PDB entry 7FFE | electron microscopy, 3.50 A resolution | chains A and F of the 16 polymer chains in the assembly

[Chain A (and F)]
Molecule: Capsid protein
Source organism: Venezuelan equine encephalitis virus (strain TC-83)
Notes: EC 3.4.21.90; chain F of this document is another copy of the same molecule, construct and numbering; everything in this record applies to it too
Reference sequence: P05674 (POLS_EEVV8); residues 1-275 here = UniProt positions 1-275
Amino-acid sequence (275 residues; numbered 1 to 275; the number before each row is that of its first residue):
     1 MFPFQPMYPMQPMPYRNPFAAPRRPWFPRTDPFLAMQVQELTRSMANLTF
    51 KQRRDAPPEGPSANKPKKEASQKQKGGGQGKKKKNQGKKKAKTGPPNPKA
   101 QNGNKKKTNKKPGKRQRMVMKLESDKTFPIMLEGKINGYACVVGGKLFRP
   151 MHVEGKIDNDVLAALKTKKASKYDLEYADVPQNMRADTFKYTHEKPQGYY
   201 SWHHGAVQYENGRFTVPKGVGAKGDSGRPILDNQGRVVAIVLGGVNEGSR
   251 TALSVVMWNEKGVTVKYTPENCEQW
Disordered / not traced: 1-112
Differences from the reference sequence: engineered mutation N64 (Lys in P05674)
Swiss-Prot annotation at these positions:
  - region: M1 to F33 (Necessary for nucleocapsid assembly and virus assembly), F33 to K68 (Host transcription inhibition), A91 to T127 (Binding to the viral RNA), P112 to K126 (Ribosome-binding)
  - motif: L41 to L48 (Supraphysiological nuclear export signal)
  - active site (Charge relay system): H152, D174, S226
  - site: Y200 (Involved in dimerization of the capsid protein), N233 (Involved in dimerization of the capsid protein), W275 (Cleavage)
  - modified residue: T93 (Phosphothreonine), T108 (Phosphothreonine), S124 (Phosphoserine), T127 (Phosphothreonine)

[How chain A and chain F interact]
Pairs across the interface - 12 pairs, chain A then chain F:
  Q182(A) with V245(F); E247(F); E270(F), hydrogen bond (side chain-backbone); N271(F)
  N183(A) with N246(F); E247(F); G248(F), hydrogen bond (backbone-backbone)
  R185(A) with E270(F), salt bridge
  A186(A) with E247(F); R250(F)
  D187(A) with S249(F), hydrogen bond
  K190(A) with E210(F), salt bridge

[Summary]
Chain A and chain F form an interface of 6 and 9 residues respectively; the contacts include 3 hydrogen bonds
and 2 salt bridges. Among the polar pairs are R185(A)-E270(F), K190(A)-E210(F) and Q182(A)-E270(F). UniProt
lists 3 active-site residues on chain A.
Both chains are Capsid protein (Venezuelan equine encephalitis virus (strain TC-83)). Entry 7FFE (Cryo-EM
structure of VEEV VLP) was determined by electron microscopy (same publication as 7FFF, 7FFL, 7FFN, 7FFO and
7FFQ).
